7PFZ - chains B and C of the 3 polymer chains in the assembly; structure by X-ray diffraction, 1.45 A resolution.

[Chain B]
Name: Serine protease NS3
From: Zika virus
Notes: EC 3.4.21.91, 3.6.1.15, 3.6.4.13
UniProt: Q32ZE1 (POLG_ZIKV); residues 1-177 here correspond to UniProt positions 1499-1675 (UniProt number = residue number + 1498)
Sequence (178 residues; each row starts with the number of its first residue; numbering starts at 0):
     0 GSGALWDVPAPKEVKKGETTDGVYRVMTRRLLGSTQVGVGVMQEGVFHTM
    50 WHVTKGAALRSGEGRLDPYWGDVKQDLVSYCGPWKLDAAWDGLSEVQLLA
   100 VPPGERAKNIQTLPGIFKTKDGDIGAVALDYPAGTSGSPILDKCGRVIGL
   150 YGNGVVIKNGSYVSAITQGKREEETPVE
Disordered / not traced: 0-16, 171-177
Differences from the reference sequence: expression tag (0); conflict Lys107 (Arg1605 in Q32ZE1)
UniProt features mapped onto this chain:
  - active site (Charge relay system): His51, Asp75, Ser135

[Chain C]
Name: Inhibitor MI-2267
Sequence (5 residues; each row starts with the number of its first residue):
     1 XKKXX
Modified residues: V7T ((2R)-6-azanyl-2-carbamimidamido-hexanoic acid) at position 1; V8N (2-[3-(aminomethyl)phenyl]ethanoic acid) at position 4; ZAL (3-cyclohexyl-D-alanine) at position 5
Covalent attachments: covalent link V7T_1-ZAL_5

[How chain B and chain C interact]
Pairs across the interface (20; chain B residue first):
  His51(B) - Lys2(C)
  Asp129(B) - V7T_1(C)  hydrogen bond (side chain-backbone)
  Asp129(B) - ZAL_5(C)
  Tyr130(B) - V7T_1(C)
  Tyr130(B) - ZAL_5(C)
  Pro131(B) - ZAL_5(C)
  Ala132(B) - V7T_1(C)
  Ala132(B) - Lys2(C)
  Ser135(B) - V7T_1(C)
  Ser135(B) - Lys2(C)
  Gly151(B) - V7T_1(C)
  Gly151(B) - Lys2(C)
  Gly151(B) - Lys3(C)
  Asn152(B) - Lys2(C)  hydrogen bond
  Gly153(B) - Lys3(C)  hydrogen bond (backbone-backbone)
  Val155(B) - V7T_1(C)
  Val155(B) - V8N_4(C)
  Gly159(B) - V7T_1(C)
  Tyr161(B) - V7T_1(C)
  Tyr161(B) - Lys3(C)  hydrogen bond (side chain-backbone)
Also at the interface, not in a pair above, chain B (16 interface residues in all): Asp75, Tyr150, Val154, Ser160

[In short]
Chain B and chain C form an interface of 16 and 5 residues respectively, with 4 hydrogen bonds. Among the
polar pairs are Asp129(B)-V7T_1(C), Asn152(B)-Lys2(C) and Tyr161(B)-Lys3(C). Curated annotation (UniProt)
lists 3 active-site residues on chain B.
Chain B is Serine protease NS3 (Zika virus) and chain C is Inhibitor MI-2267; the structure, Crystal Structure
of Unlinked NS2B-NS3 Protease from Zika Virus in Complex with Inhibitor MI-2267, was determined by X-ray
diffraction (same publication as 7O2M, 7O55, 7OBV, 7OC2, 7PFQ, 7PFY and 5 further entries).
